3OGK - chains D and G of the 23 polymer chains in the assembly; structure by X-ray diffraction, 2.80 A resolution.

== Chain D ==
Name: Coronatine-insensitive protein 1
Organism: Arabidopsis thaliana
UniProt: O04197 (COI1_ARATH); residues 1-592 here = UniProt positions 1-592
Sequence (592 residues; each row starts with the number of its first residue):
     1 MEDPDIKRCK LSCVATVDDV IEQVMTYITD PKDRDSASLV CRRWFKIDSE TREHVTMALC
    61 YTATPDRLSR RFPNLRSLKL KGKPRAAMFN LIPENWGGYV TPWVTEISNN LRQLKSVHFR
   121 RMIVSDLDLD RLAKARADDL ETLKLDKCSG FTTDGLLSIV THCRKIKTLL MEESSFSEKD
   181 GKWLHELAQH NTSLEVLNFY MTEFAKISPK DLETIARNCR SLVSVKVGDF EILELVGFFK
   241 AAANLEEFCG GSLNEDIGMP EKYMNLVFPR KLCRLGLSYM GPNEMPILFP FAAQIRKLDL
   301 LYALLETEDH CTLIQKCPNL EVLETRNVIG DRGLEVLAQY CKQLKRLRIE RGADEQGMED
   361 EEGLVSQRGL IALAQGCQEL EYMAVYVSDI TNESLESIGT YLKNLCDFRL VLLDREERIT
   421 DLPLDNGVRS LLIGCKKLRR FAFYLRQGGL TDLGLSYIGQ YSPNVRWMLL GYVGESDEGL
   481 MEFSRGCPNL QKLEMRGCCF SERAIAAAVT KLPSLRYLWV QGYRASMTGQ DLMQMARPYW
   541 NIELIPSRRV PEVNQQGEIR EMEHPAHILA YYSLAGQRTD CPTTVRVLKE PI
Unresolved in the structure: 1-11, 549-563
Small-molecule neighbours: Coronatine (OGK; (1S,2S)-2-ethyl-1-({[(3aS,4S,6R,7aS)-6-ethyl-1-oxooctahydro-1H-inden-4-yl]carbonyl}amino)cyclopropanecarboxylic acid): R85, A86, F89, L91, R348, A384, V385, Y386, R409, L410, V411, Y444, L469, R496, W519
Swiss-Prot annotation at these positions:
  - binding site (jasmonate): R85, R348, Y386, R409, R496
  - mutagenesis: L11 (L11A: No effects on interactions), E22 (E22A: Abrogates SFC(COI1) complexes formation, loss of response to jasmonate), W44 (W44A: Abrogates SFC(COI1) complexes formation and of interactions with RBCS-1B and RPD3B, loss of response to jasmonate), R85 (R85A: Loss of interaction with TIFY10A), M88 (M88A: Loss of interaction with TIFY10A), F89 (F89A: Loss of interaction with TIFY10A), R121 (R121A: Loss of interaction with TIFY10A), L245 (L245F: In coi1-16; abrogates interactions with RBCS-1B and RPD3B (coi1-16)), L301 (L301A: Loss of interaction with TIFY10A), Y302 (Y302A: Loss of interaction with TIFY10A), R326 (R326A: Loss of interaction with TIFY10A), R348 (R348A: Loss of interaction with TIFY10A), 6 further mutagenesis entries in UniProt
Reported in the primary citation:
  - binding site for Coronatine: R85, F89, R348, A384, Y386, R409, V411, Y444, R496

== Chain G ==
Name: SKP1-like protein 1A
Organism: Arabidopsis thaliana
UniProt: Q39255 (SKP1A_ARATH); residue numbers follow UniProt; this construct covers 1-160
Sequence (160 residues; numbered 1 to 160; the number before each row is that of its first residue):
     1 MSAKKIVLKS SDGESFEVEE AVALESQTIA HMVEDDCVDN GVPLPNVTSK ILAKVIEYCK
    61 RHVEAAASKA EAVEGAATSD DDLKAWDADF MKIDQATLFE LILAANYLNI KNLLDLTCQT
   121 VADMIKGKTP EEIRTTFNIK NDFTPEEEEE VRRENQWAFE
Unresolved in the structure: 1-4, 69-79

== How chain D and chain G interact ==
Residue-residue contacts - 25 pairs, chain D then chain G:
  N244(D) - N106(G)  hydrogen bond
  R270(D) - N46(G)  hydrogen bond (side chain-backbone)
  R270(D) - L103(G)
  R270(D) - Y107(G)
  K271(D) - T28(G)
  K271(D) - N106(G)
  K271(D) - Y107(G)
  K271(D) - N109(G)
  P290(D) - P45(G)
  F291(D) - P45(G)  hydrophobic
  F291(D) - N46(G)
  A293(D) - P43(G)
  A293(D) - P45(G)  hydrophobic
  Q294(D) - P43(G)
  Q294(D) - P45(G)
  Q294(D) - N46(G)
  Q294(D) - Y107(G)  hydrogen bond
  R296(D) - D35(G)  salt bridge
  R296(D) - C37(G)  hydrogen bond
  P318(D) - N40(G)
  N319(D) - N40(G)
  N319(D) - P43(G)
  E321(D) - D35(G)
  Q343(D) - D39(G)
  Q343(D) - N40(G)  hydrogen bond
Interface residues without a listed pair, chain D (13 interface residues in all): A243
Interface residues without a listed pair, chain G (15 interface residues in all): M32, E100, L108

== Summary ==
The interface between chain D and chain G involves 13 residues on one side and 15 on the other, with 5
hydrogen bonds and 1 salt bridge. Polar pairs include R296(D)-D35(G), N244(D)-N106(G) and R270(D)-N46(G).
Chain D binds Coronatine. The paper reports a binding site for Coronatine at R85(D), F89(D) and R348(D) among
others.
Chain D is Coronatine-insensitive protein 1 and chain G is SKP1-like protein 1A, both from Arabidopsis
thaliana; the structure, Structure of COI1-ASK1 in complex with coronatine and an incomplete JAZ1 degron, was
determined by X-ray diffraction (same publication as 3OGL).
